PDB entry 4BFD | X-ray diffraction, 2.30 A resolution | chain A

Chain A:
Name: Beta-secretase 1
Source organism: Homo sapiens
Notes: EC 3.4.23.46; fragment: extracellular, residues 46-454
UniProt: P56817 (BACE1_HUMAN); residue numbers follow UniProt; this construct covers 46-454
Sequence (409 residues; row label = number of the first residue in the row):
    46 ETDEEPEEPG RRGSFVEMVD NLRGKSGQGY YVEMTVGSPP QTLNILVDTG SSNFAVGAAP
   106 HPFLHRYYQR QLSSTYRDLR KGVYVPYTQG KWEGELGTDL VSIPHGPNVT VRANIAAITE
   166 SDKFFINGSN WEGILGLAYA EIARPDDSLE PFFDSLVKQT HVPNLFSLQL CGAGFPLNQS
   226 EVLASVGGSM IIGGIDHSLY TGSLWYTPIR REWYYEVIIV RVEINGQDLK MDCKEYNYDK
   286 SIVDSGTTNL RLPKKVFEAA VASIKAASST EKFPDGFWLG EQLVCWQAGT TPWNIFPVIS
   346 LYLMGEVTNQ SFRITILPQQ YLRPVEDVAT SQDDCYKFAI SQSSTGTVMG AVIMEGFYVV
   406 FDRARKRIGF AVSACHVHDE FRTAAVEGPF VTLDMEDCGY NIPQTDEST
Disordered / not traced: 46-56, 218-229, 372-377, 447-454
Construct notes: engineered mutation Ala307 (Lys in P56817)
Swiss-Prot annotation at these positions:
  - active site: Asp93, Asp289
  - modified residue (N6-acetyllysine): Lys126, Lys275, Lys279, Lys285, Lys299, Lys300
  - glycosylation (N-linked (GlcNAc...) asparagine): Asn153, Asn172, Asn223, Asn354
  - mutagenesis: Asp93 (D93N: Decreases beta-cleaved soluble APP production), Asp284 (D284N: Almost abolishes beta-cleaved soluble APP production)
Disulfide bonds: Cys216-Cys420, Cys278-Cys443, Cys330-Cys380
Ion coordination: Na+ site 1: Val202, Thr205; Na+ site 2: His242, Tyr245
Small-molecule neighbours: 8T3 (N-[3-[(1S,3S,6S)-5-azanyl-3-methyl-4-azabicyclo[4.1.0]hept-4-en-3-yl]-4-fluoranyl-phenyl]-5-chloranyl-pyridine-2-carbox amide): Gly72, Gln73, Gly74, Tyr75, Leu91, Asp93, Gly95, Ser96, Tyr132, Gln134, Phe169, Ile171, Trp176, Ile179, Asp289, Ser290, Gly291, Thr292, Thr293, Ala396

Summary:
Bound to chain A: compound 8T3. The Na+ site 1 is built by Val202 and Thr205. His242 and Tyr245 coordinate Na+
site 2. Curated annotation (UniProt) lists active-site residues Asp93 and Asp289 and 2 mutagenesis sites.
Chain A is Beta-secretase 1 (Homo sapiens); the structure, Crystal structure of bace-1 in complex with
chemical ligand, was determined by X-ray diffraction (same publication as 4BEK).
